1JPR - chains A and B; structure by X-ray diffraction, 1.88 A resolution.

== Chain A (and B) ==
Molecule: Protein R2 of Ribonucleotide reductase
Organism: Escherichia coli
Notes: EC 1.17.4.1; chain B of this document is another copy of the same molecule, construct and numbering; everything in this record applies to it too
Reference sequence: P69924 (RIR2_ECOLI); residue numbers follow UniProt; this construct covers 1-375
Sequence (375 residues; each row starts with the number of its first residue):
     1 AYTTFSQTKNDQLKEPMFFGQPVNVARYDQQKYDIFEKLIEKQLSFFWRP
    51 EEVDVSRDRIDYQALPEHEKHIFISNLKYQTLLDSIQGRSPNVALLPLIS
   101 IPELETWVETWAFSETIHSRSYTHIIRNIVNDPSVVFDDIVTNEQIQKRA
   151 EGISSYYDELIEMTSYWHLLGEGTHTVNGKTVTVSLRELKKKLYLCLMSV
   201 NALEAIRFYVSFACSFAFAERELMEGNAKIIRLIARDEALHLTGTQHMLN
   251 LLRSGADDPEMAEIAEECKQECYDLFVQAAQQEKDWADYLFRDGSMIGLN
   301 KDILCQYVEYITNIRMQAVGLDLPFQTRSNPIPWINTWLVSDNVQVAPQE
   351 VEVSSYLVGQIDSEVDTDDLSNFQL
Not modelled in the structure: 341-375 (chain B: 342-375)
Bound ions: Mn2+ site 1: D84, E115, H118, E238; Mn2+ site 2: E115, E204, E238, H241; Hg2+ site 1: Y194, A265, C272; Hg2+ site 2 near C196 (its only coordinating residue here); Hg2+ site 3: V210, C214; Hg2+ site 4: C305, E309

== Interface between chain A and chain B ==
Residue-residue contacts (130; chain A residue first):
  Y2(A) - R89(B)
  Y2(A) - V93(B)  hydrophobic
  Y2(A) - D158(B)
  Y2(A) - I161(B)  hydrophobic
  T3(A) - D158(B)  hydrogen bond
  T4(A) - R89(B)  hydrogen bond (backbone-side chain)
  T4(A) - S90(B)
  T4(A) - S154(B)
  T4(A) - Y157(B)
  T4(A) - D158(B)  hydrogen bond
  T4(A) - I161(B)
  F5(A) - L82(B)  hydrophobic
  F5(A) - I86(B)  hydrophobic
  Q7(A) - V141(B)
  T8(A) - V141(B)
  K9(A) - V141(B)
  K9(A) - T142(B)
  V23(A) - R89(B)  hydrogen bond (backbone-side chain)
  N24(A) - S85(B)
  N24(A) - R89(B)  hydrogen bond (backbone-side chain)
  N24(A) - V141(B)
  V25(A) - S85(B)
  V25(A) - F137(B)  hydrophobic
  V25(A) - I140(B)  hydrophobic
  V25(A) - V141(B)  hydrophobic
  A26(A) - S85(B)  hydrogen bond (backbone-side chain)
  A26(A) - S119(B)
  R27(A) - T123(B)
  R27(A) - S134(B)  hydrogen bond
  R27(A) - F137(B)
  R27(A) - D138(B)  salt bridge
  Y28(A) - S119(B)
  Y28(A) - R120(B)
  Y28(A) - T123(B)  hydrogen bond (backbone-side chain)
  D29(A) - T123(B)
  D29(A) - R127(B)
  D29(A) - P133(B)
  D29(A) - F137(B)
  E37(A) - R120(B)  salt bridge
  I40(A) - R120(B)
  E41(A) - R120(B)
  L44(A) - F47(B)
  L44(A) - R49(B)  hydrogen bond (backbone-side chain)
  L44(A) - F113(B)  hydrophobic
  L44(A) - I117(B)  hydrophobic
  L44(A) - R120(B)
  S45(A) - R49(B)
  F47(A) - L44(B)
  F47(A) - F47(B)  hydrophobic
  F47(A) - R49(B)
  R49(A) - E41(B)  hydrogen bond (side chain-backbone)
  R49(A) - L44(B)
  R49(A) - S45(B)
  L82(A) - F5(B)  hydrophobic
  S85(A) - N24(B)
  S85(A) - V25(B)
  S85(A) - A26(B)  hydrogen bond (side chain-backbone)
  I86(A) - F5(B)  hydrophobic
  G88(A) - E109(B)
  R89(A) - Y2(B)
  R89(A) - T4(B)  hydrogen bond (side chain-backbone)
  R89(A) - V23(B)  hydrogen bond (side chain-backbone)
  R89(A) - N24(B)  hydrogen bond (side chain-backbone)
  R89(A) - E105(B)  salt bridge
  R89(A) - E109(B)
  S90(A) - T4(B)
  N92(A) - N92(B)
  N92(A) - L96(B)
  N92(A) - E109(B)  hydrogen bond
  V93(A) - Y2(B)  hydrophobic
  V93(A) - L96(B)  hydrophobic
  L96(A) - N92(B)
  L96(A) - V93(B)  hydrophobic
  E105(A) - R89(B)  salt bridge
  T106(A) - T116(B)
  E109(A) - G88(B)
  E109(A) - R89(B)
  E109(A) - N92(B)  hydrogen bond
  E109(A) - T116(B)
  T110(A) - F113(B)
  F113(A) - L44(B)  hydrophobic
  F113(A) - T110(B)
  F113(A) - F113(B)  hydrophobic
  T116(A) - T106(B)
  T116(A) - E109(B)
  I117(A) - L44(B)  hydrophobic
  S119(A) - A26(B)
  S119(A) - Y28(B)
  R120(A) - Y28(B)
  R120(A) - E37(B)  salt bridge
  R120(A) - I40(B)
  R120(A) - E41(B)
  R120(A) - L44(B)
  T123(A) - R27(B)
  T123(A) - Y28(B)  hydrogen bond (side chain-backbone)
  T123(A) - D29(B)
  P133(A) - D29(B)
  S134(A) - R27(B)  hydrogen bond
  F137(A) - V25(B)  hydrophobic
  F137(A) - R27(B)
  F137(A) - D29(B)
  D138(A) - K9(B)
  V141(A) - Q7(B)
  V141(A) - T8(B)
  V141(A) - K9(B)
  V141(A) - N24(B)
  V141(A) - V25(B)  hydrophobic
  T142(A) - K9(B)
  S154(A) - T4(B)
  Y157(A) - T4(B)
  D158(A) - T3(B)  hydrogen bond
  D158(A) - T4(B)  hydrogen bond (side chain-backbone)
  I161(A) - Y2(B)  hydrophobic
  I161(A) - T4(B)
  S165(A) - S165(B)
  S165(A) - L169(B)
  Y166(A) - L169(B)
  L169(A) - E162(B)
  L169(A) - S165(B)
  L169(A) - Y166(B)  hydrophobic
  L169(A) - L169(B)  hydrophobic
  L170(A) - V177(B)  hydrophobic
  H175(A) - N178(B)
  T176(A) - T176(B)
  T176(A) - V177(B)
  T176(A) - N178(B)  hydrogen bond (backbone-side chain)
  V177(A) - L170(B)  hydrophobic
  V177(A) - T176(B)
  N178(A) - H175(B)
  N178(A) - T176(B)  hydrogen bond (backbone-backbone)
Also at the interface, not in a pair above, chain A (67 interface residues in all): S6, Q30, T81, P97, A112, I140, Q147, E162, G179
Also at the interface, not in a pair above, chain B (66 interface residues in all): S6, Q30, T81, P97, A112

== In short ==
67 residues of chain A face 66 of chain B across their interface; the contacts include 22 hydrogen bonds and 5
salt bridges. Polar pairs include R27(A)-D138(B), E37(A)-R120(B) and R89(A)-E105(B). The Mn2+ site 1 is built
by D84(A), E115(A), H118(A) and E238(A).
Both chains are Protein R2 of Ribonucleotide reductase (Escherichia coli). Entry 1JPR (Mn substituted
Ribonucleotide reductase R2 from E. coli oxidized by nitric oxide) was determined by X-ray diffraction
together with 1JQC from the same study.
